Entry 7SMM (electron microscopy, 2.50 A resolution); this record covers chains A and B of the 5 polymer chains in the assembly.

# Chain A
Protein: Acetylcholine receptor subunit alpha
Source organism: Tetronarce californica
UniProt: P02710 (ACHA_TETCF); residues 1-437 here correspond to UniProt positions 25-461 (UniProt number = residue number + 24)
Amino-acid sequence (437 residues; row label = number of the first residue in the row):
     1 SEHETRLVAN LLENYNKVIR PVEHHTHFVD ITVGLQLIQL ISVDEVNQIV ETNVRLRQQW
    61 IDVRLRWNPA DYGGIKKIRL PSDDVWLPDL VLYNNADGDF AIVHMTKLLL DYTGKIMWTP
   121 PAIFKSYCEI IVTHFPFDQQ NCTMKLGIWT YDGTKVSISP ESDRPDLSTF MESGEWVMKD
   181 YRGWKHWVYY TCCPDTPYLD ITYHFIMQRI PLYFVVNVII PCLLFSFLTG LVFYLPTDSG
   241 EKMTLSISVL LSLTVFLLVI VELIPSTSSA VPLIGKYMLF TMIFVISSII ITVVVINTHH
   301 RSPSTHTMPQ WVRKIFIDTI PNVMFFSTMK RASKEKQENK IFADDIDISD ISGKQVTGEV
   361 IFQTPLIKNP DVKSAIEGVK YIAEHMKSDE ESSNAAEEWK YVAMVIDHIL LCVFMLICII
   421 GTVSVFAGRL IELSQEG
Unresolved in the structure: 332-369, 434-437
Disulfide bonds: Cys128-Cys142, Cys192-Cys193
Covalent attachments: glycan linked to Asn141
Swiss-Prot annotation at these positions:
  - glycosylation: Asn141 (N-linked (GlcNAc...) asparagine)
Reported in the primary citation:
  - binding site for cholesterol: Arg301, Phe316
  - mutagenesis - F233A (3-fold), F233A/F414A (7-fold): increased signaling in response to agonist
  - mutagenesis - F284A: unchanged signaling in response to agonist

# Chain B
Protein: Acetylcholine receptor subunit delta
Source organism: Tetronarce californica
UniProt: P02718 (ACHD_TETCF); residues 1-501 here correspond to UniProt positions 22-522 (UniProt number = residue number + 21)
Amino-acid sequence (501 residues; each row starts with the number of its first residue):
     1 VNEEERLIND LLIVNKYNKH VRPVKHNNEV VNIALSLTLS NLISLKETDE TLTSNVWMDH
    61 AWYDHRLTWN ASEYSDISIL RLPPELVWIP DIVLQNNNDG QYHVAYFCNV LVRPNGYVTW
   121 LPPAIFRSSC PINVLYFPFD WQNCSLKFTA LNYDANEITM DLMTDTIDGK DYPIEWIIID
   181 PEAFTENGEW EIIHKPAKKN IYPDKFPNGT NYQDVTFYLI IRRKPLFYVI NFITPCVLIS
   241 FLASLAFYLP AESGEKMSTA ISVLLAQAVF LLLTSQRLPE TALAVPLIGK YLMFIMSLVT
   301 GVIVNCGIVL NFHFRTPSTH VLSTRVKQIF LEKLPRILHM SRADESEQPD WQNDLKLRRS
   361 SSVGYISKAQ EYFNIKSRSE LMFEKQSERH GLVPRVTPRI GFGNNNENIA ASDQLHDEIK
   421 SGIDSTNYIV KQIKEKNAYD EEVGNWNLVG QTIDRLSMFI ITPVMVLGTI FIFVMGNFNH
   481 PPAKPFEGDP FDYSSDHPRC A
Unresolved in the structure: 1, 342-415, 501
Disulfide bonds: Cys130-Cys144
Covalent attachments: N-acetylglucosamine (NAG) linked to Asn70, Asn143, Asn208
Swiss-Prot annotation at these positions:
  - modified residue: Tyr372 (Phosphotyrosine)
  - glycosylation (N-linked (GlcNAc...) asparagine): Asn70, Asn143, Asn208

# How chain A and chain B interact
Pairs across the interface - 108 pairs, chain A then chain B:
  Asn16(A) - Glu5(B)
  Ile19(A) - Asn2(B)
  Ile19(A) - Glu5(B)
  Ile19(A) - Ile8(B)  hydrophobic
  Arg20(A) - Asn2(B)
  Arg20(A) - Glu4(B)  salt bridge
  Val22(A) - Asn2(B)
  Glu23(A) - Asn2(B)  hydrogen bond (backbone-backbone)
  His25(A) - Asn2(B)
  His25(A) - Glu4(B)
  His25(A) - Ser75(B)
  His25(A) - Asp76(B)
  His25(A) - Ile77(B)
  Asn47(A) - Ile43(B)
  Asn47(A) - Ser44(B)
  Gln48(A) - Glu186(B)  hydrogen bond (side chain-backbone)
  Gln48(A) - Gly188(B)
  Asp89(A) - Tyr106(B)
  Val91(A) - Tyr106(B)  hydrophobic
  Asn95(A) - Asn41(B)  hydrogen bond (backbone-side chain)
  Asn95(A) - Asn55(B)  hydrogen bond (backbone-side chain)
  Asn95(A) - Ile125(B)
  Ala96(A) - Ile43(B)
  Ala96(A) - Asn55(B)  hydrogen bond (backbone-side chain)
  Asp97(A) - Arg127(B)
  Gly98(A) - Ile125(B)
  Phe100(A) - Asn55(B)
  Phe100(A) - Ala105(B)  hydrophobic
  Phe100(A) - Pro123(B)  hydrophobic
  Phe100(A) - Ala124(B)
  Phe100(A) - Ile125(B)  hydrophobic
  Ala101(A) - Tyr106(B)  hydrophobic
  Tyr127(A) - Asn41(B)
  Tyr127(A) - Leu42(B)  hydrogen bond (side chain-backbone)
  Tyr127(A) - Thr185(B)
  Tyr127(A) - Asn187(B)
  Trp149(A) - Trp57(B)
  Trp149(A) - Cys108(B)
  Trp149(A) - Leu121(B)  hydrogen bond (side chain-backbone)
  Trp149(A) - Pro123(B)  hydrophobic
  Thr150(A) - Arg81(B)  hydrogen bond (backbone-side chain)
  Thr150(A) - Cys108(B)
  Thr150(A) - Asn109(B)
  Thr150(A) - Leu111(B)
  Tyr151(A) - Arg81(B)
  Asp152(A) - Arg81(B)  salt bridge
  Lys155(A) - Arg81(B)
  Gly240(A) - Glu255(B)
  Glu241(A) - Glu255(B)
  Lys242(A) - Glu255(B)
  Met243(A) - Leu249(B)  hydrophobic
  Met243(A) - Glu255(B)  hydrogen bond (backbone-side chain)
  Met243(A) - Thr259(B)
  Thr244(A) - Glu255(B)  hydrogen bond
  Ile247(A) - Thr259(B)
  Ile247(A) - Ser262(B)
  Leu250(A) - Leu242(B)  hydrophobic
  Leu251(A) - Ser262(B)
  Thr254(A) - Ile239(B)
  Thr254(A) - Val269(B)
  Thr254(A) - Phe270(B)
  Leu257(A) - Asn231(B)
  Leu257(A) - Phe270(B)  hydrophobic
  Leu257(A) - Leu273(B)  hydrophobic
  Leu258(A) - Leu273(B)  hydrophobic
  Val261(A) - Leu273(B)  hydrophobic
  Val261(A) - Arg277(B)
  Pro265(A) - Phe227(B)
  Ser266(A) - Phe227(B)
  Thr267(A) - Phe227(B)
  Ser268(A) - Gly188(B)
  Ser268(A) - Lys224(B)  hydrogen bond (side chain-backbone)
  Ser268(A) - Leu226(B)
  Ser268(A) - Phe227(B)  hydrogen bond (side chain-backbone)
  Ser269(A) - Gly188(B)  hydrogen bond (backbone-backbone)
  Ala270(A) - Leu226(B)
  Val271(A) - Leu226(B)  hydrophobic
  Leu279(A) - Thr234(B)
  Ile286(A) - Leu238(B)  hydrophobic
  Ile289(A) - Leu242(B)  hydrophobic
  Ile290(A) - Leu242(B)  hydrophobic
  Ile290(A) - Leu245(B)  hydrophobic
  Val293(A) - Leu245(B)  hydrophobic
  Val293(A) - Tyr248(B)  hydrophobic
  Ile296(A) - Leu249(B)  hydrophobic
  Ile296(A) - Ser253(B)
  Asn297(A) - Tyr248(B)  hydrogen bond
  Asn297(A) - Pro250(B)
  His300(A) - Pro250(B)
  His300(A) - Glu252(B)
  His300(A) - Ser253(B)
  Arg301(A) - Tyr248(B)  hydrogen bond
  Thr305(A) - Ser341(B)
  Thr305(A) - Leu448(B)
  His306(A) - Ser341(B)
  Asp371(A) - Ile423(B)
  Asp371(A) - Asn427(B)
  Ser374(A) - Asn427(B)
  Ala375(A) - Ile423(B)  hydrophobic
  Ala375(A) - Thr426(B)
  Ala375(A) - Asn427(B)  hydrogen bond (backbone-side chain)
  Gly378(A) - Val430(B)
  Tyr381(A) - Lys434(B)
  Tyr381(A) - Asn437(B)  hydrogen bond
  Ile382(A) - Val430(B)  hydrophobic
  Ile382(A) - Ile433(B)  hydrophobic
  His385(A) - Lys436(B)
  His385(A) - Asn437(B)  hydrogen bond
Interface residues without a listed pair, chain A (70 interface residues in all): Asn14, Val18, Ile49, Tyr93, Glu129, Ile264, Met282, Ile283, Val294, Val372, Val379
Interface residues without a listed pair, chain B (71 interface residues in all): Ser40, Pro83, Leu86, Glu189, Ile230, Phe232, Pro235, Leu265, Ala266, Leu272, Ile429, Gln451

# Summary
The interface between chain A and chain B involves 70 residues on one side and 71 on the other; the contacts
include 18 hydrogen bonds and 2 salt bridges. Polar pairs include Arg20(A)-Glu4(B), Asp152(A)-Arg81(B) and
Gln48(A)-Glu186(B). From the paper: a binding site for cholesterol at Arg301(A) and Phe316(A); F233A and
F233A/F414A of chain A increase signaling in response to agonist.
Chain A is Acetylcholine receptor subunit alpha and chain B is Acetylcholine receptor subunit delta, both from
Tetronarce californica; the structure, Cryo-EM structure of Torpedo acetylcholine receptor in apo form, was
determined by electron microscopy (same publication as 7SMQ, 7SMR, 7SMS and 7SMT).
